PDB entry 2IO3 | X-ray diffraction, 3.20 A resolution | chains A and B of the 3 polymer chains in the assembly

[Chain A]
Name: Sentrin-specific protease 2
Organism: Homo sapiens
Notes: EC 3.4.22.-; fragment: catalytic domain
UniProtKB: Q9HC62 (SENP2_HUMAN); numbering as in UniProt (aligned over 364-589)
Sequence (232 residues; numbered 358 to 589; the number before each row is that of its first residue):
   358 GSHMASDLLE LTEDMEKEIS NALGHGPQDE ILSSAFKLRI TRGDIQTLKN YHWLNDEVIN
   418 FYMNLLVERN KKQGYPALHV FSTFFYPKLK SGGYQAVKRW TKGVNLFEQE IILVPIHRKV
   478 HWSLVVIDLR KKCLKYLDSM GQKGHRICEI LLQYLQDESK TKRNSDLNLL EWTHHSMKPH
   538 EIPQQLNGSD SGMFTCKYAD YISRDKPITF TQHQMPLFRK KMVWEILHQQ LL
Not modelled in the structure: 358-365
Construct notes: cloning artifact (358-363); engineered mutation Ser548 (Cys in Q9HC62)

[Chain B]
Name: Small ubiquitin-related modifier 2
Organism: Homo sapiens
UniProtKB: P61956 (SUMO2_HUMAN); residue numbers follow UniProt; this construct covers 15-93
Sequence (81 residues; each row starts with the number of its first residue):
    13 MANDHINLKV AGQDGSVVQF KIKRHTPLSK LMKAYCERQG LSMRQIRFRF DGQPINETDT
    73 PAQLEMEDED TIDVFQQQTG G
Not modelled in the structure: 13-19
Construct notes: cloning artifact (13-14)

[Interface between chain A and chain B]
Residue-residue contacts (41):
  Asp386(A) - Arg56(B)  salt bridge
  Lys394(A) - Pro66(B)
  Lys394(A) - Asn68(B)
  Lys394(A) - Asp71(B)  salt bridge
  Leu395(A) - Arg61(B)
  Arg396(A) - Asn68(B)  hydrogen bond
  Trp410(A) - Gly92(B)
  Trp410(A) - Gly93(B)
  Leu411(A) - Thr91(B)
  Leu411(A) - Gly92(B)  hydrogen bond (backbone-backbone)
  Asn412(A) - Gln90(B)
  Asp413(A) - Arg59(B)  salt bridge
  Asp413(A) - Gln90(B)
  Glu414(A) - Arg61(B)  salt bridge
  Ser439(A) - Arg61(B)  hydrogen bond
  Thr440(A) - Gln90(B)  hydrogen bond
  Phe441(A) - Arg59(B)
  Phe441(A) - Arg61(B)
  Phe441(A) - Phe87(B)  hydrophobic
  Phe441(A) - Gln88(B)
  Phe441(A) - Gln90(B)
  Lys445(A) - Asp85(B)  salt bridge
  Lys445(A) - Phe87(B)
  Arg456(A) - Asp63(B)  salt bridge
  Arg456(A) - Asp82(B)  salt bridge
  Trp457(A) - Asp63(B)
  Trp457(A) - Gly64(B)
  His474(A) - Gln90(B)  hydrogen bond
  His474(A) - Thr91(B)  hydrogen bond (side chain-backbone)
  Val477(A) - Thr91(B)  hydrogen bond (backbone-backbone)
  Val477(A) - Gly92(B)
  Val477(A) - Gly93(B)  hydrogen bond (backbone-backbone)
  His478(A) - Gly92(B)
  His478(A) - Gly93(B)
  Trp479(A) - Gly92(B)  hydrogen bond (side chain-backbone)
  Trp479(A) - Gly93(B)
  Gln542(A) - Gly93(B)  hydrogen bond (side chain-backbone)
  Gly545(A) - Gly93(B)
  Ser546(A) - Gly93(B)  hydrogen bond (backbone-backbone)
  Asp547(A) - Gly93(B)
  Ser548(A) - Gly93(B)  hydrogen bond (backbone-backbone)
Other interface residues (no listed pair), chain A (26 interface residues in all): Phe393, Gly549
Other interface residues (no listed pair), chain B (17 interface residues in all): Gln89

[Summary]
Chain A and chain B form an interface of 26 and 17 residues respectively, with 12 hydrogen bonds and 7 salt
bridges. Polar contacts include Asp386(A)-Arg56(B), Lys394(A)-Asp71(B) and Asp413(A)-Arg59(B).
Chain A is Sentrin-specific protease 2 and chain B is Small ubiquitin-related modifier 2, both from Homo
sapiens; the structure, Crystal structure of human Senp2 in complex with RanGAP1-SUMO-2, was determined by
X-ray diffraction together with 2IO2, 2IO0 and 2IO1 from the same study.
